PDB entry 6DS1 | X-ray diffraction, 2.12 A resolution | chains B and C of the 4 polymer chains in the assembly

# Chain B (and C)
Name: Putative oxidoreductase
From: Campylobacter jejuni subsp. jejuni serotype O:2 (strain ATCC 700819 / NCTC 11168)
Notes: chain C of this document is another copy of the same molecule, construct and numbering; everything in this record applies to it too
UniProtKB: Q0PB28 (Q0PB28_CAMJE); residues 1-262 here = UniProt positions 1-262
Sequence (271 residues; each row starts with the number of its first residue):
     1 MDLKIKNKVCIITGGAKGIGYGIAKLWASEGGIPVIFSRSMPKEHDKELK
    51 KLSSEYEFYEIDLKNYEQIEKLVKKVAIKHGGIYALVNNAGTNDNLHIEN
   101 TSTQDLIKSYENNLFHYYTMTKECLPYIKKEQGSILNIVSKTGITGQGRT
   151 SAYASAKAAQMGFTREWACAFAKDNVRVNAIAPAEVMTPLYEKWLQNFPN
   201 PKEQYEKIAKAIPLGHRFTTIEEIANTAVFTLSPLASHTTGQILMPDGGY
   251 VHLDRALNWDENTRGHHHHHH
Not modelled in the structure: 261-271
Differences from the reference sequence: expression tag (263-271)
Small-molecule neighbours:
  - Mg2+ (MG): Ile61, Asp62, Asn65, Gln68
  - NADP (NAP; NADP nicotinamide-adenine-dinucleotide phosphate): Gly14, Ala16, Lys17, Gly18, Ile19, Gly20, Ser38, Arg39, Ser40, Ile61, Asp62, Leu63, Lys64, Asn89, Ala90, Gly91, Thr92, Asn112, His116, Tyr117, Ile138, Val139, Ser140, Tyr153, Lys157, Pro183, Ala184, Glu185, Val186, Thr188, Leu190, Tyr191
What the authors report for this chain:
  - specificity-determining residues: Trp194 (proposed by the authors, not directly observed)

# Interface between chain B and chain C
Pairs across the interface (88; chain B residue first):
  Tyr66(B) with Thr103(C); Gln104(C), hydrogen bond; Ile107(C)
  His97(B) with Tyr118(C)
  Ile98(B) with Tyr118(C), hydrogen bond (backbone-side chain); Lys122(C), hydrogen bond (backbone-side chain); Trp167(C); Phe171(C), hydrophobic
  Glu99(B) with Lys122(C), hydrogen bond (backbone-side chain); Lys129(C), salt bridge; Phe171(C)
  Asn100(B) with Lys122(C)
  Thr101(B) with Tyr118(C), hydrogen bond (backbone-side chain); Lys122(C), hydrogen bond (backbone-side chain)
  Thr103(B) with Tyr66(C); Tyr118(C); Thr119(C), hydrogen bond
  Gln104(B) with Tyr66(C)
  Leu106(B) with Tyr118(C), hydrophobic
  Ile107(B) with Tyr66(C); Phe115(C), hydrophobic
  Tyr110(B) with Phe115(C), hydrophobic; Phe163(C)
  Leu114(B) with Tyr110(C), hydrophobic
  Phe115(B) with Ile107(C), hydrophobic; Tyr110(C), hydrophobic
  Tyr118(B) with His97(C); Ile98(C), hydrogen bond (side chain-backbone); Thr101(C), hydrogen bond (side chain-backbone); Thr103(C); Leu106(C), hydrophobic
  Thr119(B) with Thr103(C), hydrogen bond
  Thr121(B) with Ile98(C)
  Lys122(B) with Ile98(C), hydrogen bond (side chain-backbone); Glu99(C), hydrogen bond (side chain-backbone); Thr101(C), hydrogen bond (side chain-backbone)
  Leu125(B) with Ile98(C), hydrophobic
  Lys129(B) with Glu99(C), salt bridge
  Gly143(B) with Gly162(C)
  Ile144(B) with Arg165(C), hydrogen bond (backbone-side chain)
  Thr145(B) with Cys169(C), hydrogen bond (backbone-side chain)
  Gly146(B) with Arg165(C); Glu166(C); Cys169(C)
  Gln147(B) with Glu166(C), hydrogen bond (backbone-side chain); Cys169(C)
  Gly148(B) with Glu166(C), hydrogen bond (backbone-side chain); Cys169(C); Ala170(C)
  Arg149(B) with Glu166(C), hydrogen bond (backbone-side chain); Ala170(C); Lys173(C)
  Thr150(B) with Glu166(C), hydrogen bond (backbone-side chain)
  Ser151(B) with Tyr118(C); Phe163(C); Glu166(C); Trp167(C), hydrogen bond
  Ala154(B) with Glu166(C)
  Ser155(B) with Ala159(C); Phe163(C)
  Ala158(B) with Ala158(C); Gly162(C)
  Ala159(B) with Ser155(C); Ala159(C)
  Gly162(B) with Gly143(C); Ala158(C)
  Phe163(B) with Tyr110(C); Ser151(C); Ser155(C)
  Arg165(B) with Ile144(C), hydrogen bond (side chain-backbone); Gly146(C)
  Glu166(B) with Gly146(C); Gln147(C), hydrogen bond (side chain-backbone); Gly148(C), hydrogen bond (side chain-backbone); Arg149(C), hydrogen bond (side chain-backbone); Thr150(C), hydrogen bond (side chain-backbone); Ser151(C); Ala154(C)
  Trp167(B) with Ile98(C); Ser151(C), hydrogen bond
  Cys169(B) with Thr145(C), hydrogen bond (side chain-backbone); Gly146(C); Gln147(C); Gly148(C)
  Ala170(B) with Gly148(C); Arg149(C)
  Phe171(B) with Ile98(C), hydrophobic; Glu99(C)
Interface residues without a listed pair, chain B (43 interface residues in all): Glu67, Ser102, Thr142
Interface residues without a listed pair, chain C (44 interface residues in all): Glu67, Asn100, Ser102, Leu114, Thr121, Leu125, Thr142

# Overview
Chain B and chain C form an interface of 43 and 44 residues respectively; the contacts include 27 hydrogen
bonds and 2 salt bridges. Polar contacts include Glu99(B)-Lys129(C), Tyr66(B)-Gln104(C) and
Ile98(B)-Tyr118(C). Chain B binds NADP and Mg2+. The paper reports the specificity determinant Trp194(B).
Chain B and chain C are both Putative oxidoreductase (Campylobacter jejuni subsp. jejuni serotype O:2 (strain
ATCC 700819 / NCTC 11168)); the structure, Crystal structure of Cj0485 dehydrogenase in complex with NADP+,
was determined by X-ray diffraction, deposited together with 6DRR.
